Entry 7JZZ (electron microscopy, 3.20 A resolution); this record covers chains I and M of the 12 polymer chains in the assembly.

# Chain I
Molecule: CRISPR type I-F/YPEST-associated protein Csy3
Source organism: Pseudomonas aeruginosa
UniProt: A0A444M080 (A0A444M080_PSEAI); residues 20-361 here correspond to UniProt positions 1-342 (UniProt number = residue number - 19)
Amino-acid sequence (342 residues; numbered 20 to 361; the number before each row is that of its first residue):
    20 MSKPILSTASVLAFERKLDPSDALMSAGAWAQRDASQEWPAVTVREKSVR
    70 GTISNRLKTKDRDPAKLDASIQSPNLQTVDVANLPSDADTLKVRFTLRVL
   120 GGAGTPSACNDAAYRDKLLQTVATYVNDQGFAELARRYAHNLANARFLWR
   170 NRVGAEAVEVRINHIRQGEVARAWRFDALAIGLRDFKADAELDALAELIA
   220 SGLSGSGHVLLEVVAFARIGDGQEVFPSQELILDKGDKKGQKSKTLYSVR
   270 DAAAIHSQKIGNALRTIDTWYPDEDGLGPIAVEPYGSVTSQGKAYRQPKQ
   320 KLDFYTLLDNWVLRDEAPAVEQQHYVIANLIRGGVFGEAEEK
Disordered / not traced: 20-23, 359-361

# Chain M
Molecule: 61-nt RNA strand
Source organism: Pseudomonas aeruginosa
Sequence (61 nucleotides; numbered 1 to 61; the number before each row is that of its first residue):
     1 CUAAGAAAUUCACGGCGGGCUUGAUGUCCGCGUCUACCUGAUUCACUGCC
    51 GUAUAGGCAGC
Sequence notes: conflict A41 (G1458 in 313291946), A53 (G1446 in 313291946)

# Chain I / chain M interface
Pairs across the interface (48; chain I residue first):
  Val-30(I) / G5(M)  base contact
  Ala-32(I) / G5(M)  sugar contact
  Phe-33(I) / G5(M)  hydrogen bond to the sugar
  Phe-33(I) / A6(M)  sugar contact
  Glu-34(I) / G5(M)  phosphate contact
  Glu-34(I) / A6(M)  phosphate contact
  Arg-35(I) / A6(M)  hydrogen bond to the phosphate
  Arg-35(I) / A7(M)  salt bridge to the phosphate
  Ser-67(I) / G15(M)  phosphate contact
  Val-68(I) / C13(M)  sugar contact
  Val-68(I) / G15(M)  phosphate contact
  Arg-69(I) / C13(M)  hydrogen bond to the sugar
  Arg-69(I) / G14(M)  hydrogen bond to the sugar
  Arg-69(I) / G15(M)  hydrogen bond to the phosphate
  Arg-69(I) / C16(M)  salt bridge to the phosphate
  Gly-70(I) / C13(M)  base contact
  Thr-71(I) / G14(M)  phosphate contact
  Leu-95(I) / G15(M)  base contact
  Gln-96(I) / C13(M)  hydrogen bond to the base
  Ala-127(I) / A4(M)  base contact
  Trp-168(I) / A8(M)  base contact
  Arg-169(I) / C11(M)  salt bridge to the phosphate
  Arg-169(I) / A12(M)  salt bridge to the phosphate
  Ser-247(I) / U9(M)  hydrogen bond to the phosphate
  Gln-248(I) / U9(M)  hydrogen bond to the sugar
  Gln-248(I) / U10(M)  hydrogen bond to the phosphate
  Gln-248(I) / C11(M)  phosphate contact
  Glu-249(I) / U9(M)  base contact
  Leu-250(I) / U9(M)  base contact
  His-275(I) / U9(M)  salt bridge to the phosphate
  Gln-277(I) / A8(M)  sugar contact
  Gln-277(I) / U9(M)  hydrogen bond to the phosphate
  Lys-278(I) / A8(M)  hydrogen bond to the base
  Lys-278(I) / U10(M)  salt bridge to the phosphate
  Asn-281(I) / A8(M)  hydrogen bond to the base
  Arg-284(I) / A7(M)  sugar contact
  Arg-284(I) / A8(M)  salt bridge to the phosphate
  Glu-302(I) / A8(M)  phosphate contact
  Val-307(I) / A8(M)  base contact
  Thr-308(I) / A8(M)  base contact
  Ser-309(I) / A8(M)  base contact
  Arg-351(I) / A6(M)  hydrogen bond to the sugar
  Arg-351(I) / A7(M)  sugar contact
  Gly-352(I) / A6(M)  sugar contact
  Gly-353(I) / G5(M)  sugar contact
  Gly-353(I) / A6(M)  hydrogen bond to the sugar
  Val-354(I) / G5(M)  base contact
  Val-354(I) / A6(M)  base contact
Also at the interface, not in a pair above, chain I (38 interface residues in all): Leu-31, Pro-93, Val-98, Ser-126, Ile-251, Lys-254

# Overview
38 residues of chain I face 13 of chain M across their interface; the contacts include 14 hydrogen bonds and 7
salt bridges. Polar contacts include Gln-96(I)/C13(M), Lys-278(I)/A8(M) and Asn-281(I)/A8(M).
Here chain I is CRISPR type I-F/YPEST-associated protein Csy3 and chain M is a 61-nt RNA strand, both from
Pseudomonas aeruginosa. Entry 7JZZ (Cryo-EM structure of CRISPR-Cas surveillance complex with AcrIF14) was
determined by electron microscopy, deposited together with 7JZW and 7JZX.
